6U8Y - chains X and M of the 26 polymer chains in the assembly; structure by electron microscopy, 4.00 A resolution.

[Chain X]
Name: NADH dehydrogenase subunit M
From: Pyrococcus furiosus COM1
UniProt: I6TXQ1 (I6TXQ1_9EURY); residues 1-618 here = UniProt positions 1-618
Sequence (618 residues; row label = number of the first residue in the row):
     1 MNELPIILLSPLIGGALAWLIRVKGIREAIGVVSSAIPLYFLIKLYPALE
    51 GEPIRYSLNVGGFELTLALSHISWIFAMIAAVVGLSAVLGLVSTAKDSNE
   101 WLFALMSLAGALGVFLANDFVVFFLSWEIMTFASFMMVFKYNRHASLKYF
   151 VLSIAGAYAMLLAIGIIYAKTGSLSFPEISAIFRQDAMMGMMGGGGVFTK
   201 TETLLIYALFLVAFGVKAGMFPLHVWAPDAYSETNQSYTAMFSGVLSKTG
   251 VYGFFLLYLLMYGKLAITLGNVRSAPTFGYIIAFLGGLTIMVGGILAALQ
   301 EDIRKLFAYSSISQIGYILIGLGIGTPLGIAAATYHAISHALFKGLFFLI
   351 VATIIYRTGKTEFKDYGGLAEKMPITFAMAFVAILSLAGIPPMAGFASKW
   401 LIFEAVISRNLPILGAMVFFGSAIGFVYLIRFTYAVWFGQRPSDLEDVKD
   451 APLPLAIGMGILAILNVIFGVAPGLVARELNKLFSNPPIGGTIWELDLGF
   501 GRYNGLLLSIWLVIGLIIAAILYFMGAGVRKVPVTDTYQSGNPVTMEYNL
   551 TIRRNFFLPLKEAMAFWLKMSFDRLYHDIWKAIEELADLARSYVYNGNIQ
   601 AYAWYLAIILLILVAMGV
Unresolved in the structure: 1, 189-200, 617-618

[Chain M]
Name: NADH dehydrogenase subunit
From: Pyrococcus furiosus COM1
UniProt: I6V2A1 (I6V2A1_9EURY); residues 1-309 here = UniProt positions 1-309
Sequence (309 residues; numbered 1 to 309; the number before each row is that of its first residue):
     1 MIGVFLRALLIIIYATFVGFIFMGIIRKVTARIHRRIGPPIYQPIIDTLK
    51 FFGKKENITHGLIYDFGIIYAVGATILALMFIPLGPISVLRAYGDLILVT
   101 FLLEIPMLGIMFAAMSSGNPYAGIGAQRALLTLLAIQVPLGLAIIAVAEY
   151 YGTFSTYEIVMAQQKMGWSIFHLPLLLAAIAYDIVLQAMFGKEPFDIMIA
   201 PGEISLGPMVEFGGKHMGMLQIQHAMALFAETLFFSNIFLGGGVVTAFGS
   251 PLLNTLASLAVLLVKQIAVLLIAIFVGAIFPRFTIDQAAKFYWKWPTIIA
   301 AIGAIMASL
Unresolved in the structure: 1, 245-250, 309

[Interface between chain X and chain M]
Residue-residue contacts (120; chain X residue first):
  Arg273(X) with Ser308(M), hydrogen bond
  Phe377(X) with Ile63(M), hydrophobic
  Gly389(X) with Ile105(M)
  Ile390(X) with Tyr70(M); Ile105(M), hydrophobic
  Pro391(X) with Leu102(M), hydrophobic
  Phe396(X) with Leu98(M), hydrophobic; Phe101(M), hydrophobic
  Trp400(X) with Asp95(M); Ile97(M); Leu98(M)
  Phe403(X) with Ile97(M), hydrophobic; Phe101(M), hydrophobic
  Glu404(X) with Phe154(M)
  Ile407(X) with Ala148(M), hydrophobic; Phe154(M), hydrophobic
  Asn410(X) with Glu149(M)
  Leu411(X) with Glu149(M), hydrogen bond (backbone-side chain)
  Pro412(X) with Leu142(M); Ile145(M), hydrophobic; Ala304(M)
  Gly415(X) with Ile145(M)
  Ala416(X) with Leu142(M), hydrophobic; Ile145(M)
  Phe419(X) with Thr100(M); Phe101(M), hydrophobic; Gln137(M); Gly141(M)
  Phe420(X) with Leu134(M), hydrophobic; Val138(M), hydrophobic
  Ser422(X) with Phe101(M)
  Ala423(X) with Leu133(M); Gln137(M)
  Ile424(X) with Leu134(M), hydrophobic
  Phe426(X) with Ile105(M), hydrophobic; Leu108(M), hydrophobic; Leu133(M), hydrophobic
  Val427(X) with Leu130(M); Leu134(M), hydrophobic
  Ile430(X) with Met111(M), hydrophobic; Met115(M), hydrophobic; Leu130(M), hydrophobic
  Thr433(X) with Phe112(M)
  Tyr434(X) with Met115(M), hydrophobic; Gly123(M)
  Phe438(X) with Ile63(M), hydrophobic; Phe112(M); Met115(M)
  Phe500(X) with Phe154(M); Ser155(M), hydrogen bond (backbone-side chain)
  Gly501(X) with Asp95(M)
  Arg502(X) with Ala92(M); Tyr93(M)
  Asn504(X) with Tyr93(M)
  Leu507(X) with Leu90(M), hydrophobic; Tyr93(M), hydrogen bond (backbone-side chain)
  Leu508(X) with Leu77(M); Phe81(M), hydrophobic
  Trp511(X) with Val4(M), hydrophobic; Ala8(M), hydrophobic; Leu90(M)
  Leu512(X) with Tyr70(M), hydrophobic; Leu77(M), hydrophobic
  Ile514(X) with Phe5(M), hydrophobic
  Gly515(X) with Gly73(M)
  Leu516(X) with Ile69(M); Gly73(M)
  Ile518(X) with Ile12(M), hydrophobic
  Ala519(X) with Ile69(M), hydrophobic; Val72(M), hydrophobic; Met219(M)
  Leu522(X) with Phe52(M); Met219(M); Ile222(M), hydrophobic
  Tyr523(X) with Thr59(M); Asp65(M), hydrogen bond; Ile69(M), hydrophobic; Lys215(M)
  Met525(X) with Phe52(M), hydrophobic
  Gly526(X) with Lys215(M), hydrogen bond (backbone-side chain)
  Ala527(X) with Lys54(M); Lys55(M); Glu56(M); Lys215(M)
  Gly528(X) with Lys55(M); Glu56(M); Asn57(M), hydrogen bond (backbone-backbone)
  Val529(X) with Asn57(M); Thr59(M), hydrogen bond (backbone-side chain)
  Arg530(X) with Asn57(M); Ile58(M); Thr59(M)
  Lys531(X) with Ile58(M); Thr59(M); His60(M)
  Val532(X) with Ile58(M), hydrogen bond (backbone-backbone); His60(M)
  Pro533(X) with His60(M)
  Val534(X) with Ser117(M)
  Thr537(X) with Gly118(M); Asn119(M), hydrogen bond; Glu211(M), hydrogen bond
  Tyr538(X) with Asn119(M); Tyr121(M), hydrophobic; Ser205(M), hydrogen bond; Val210(M), hydrophobic; Glu211(M), hydrogen bond (backbone-side chain)
  Gln539(X) with Pro120(M)
  Ser540(X) with Tyr121(M)
  Leu550(X) with Gly118(M); Pro120(M)
  Phe556(X) with Gln127(M)
  Phe557(X) with Leu131(M), hydrophobic
  Pro559(X) with Gln127(M); Leu131(M), hydrophobic; Asp286(M)
  Leu560(X) with Leu131(M); Leu134(M), hydrophobic
  Ala563(X) with Asp286(M)
  Met564(X) with Trp293(M), hydrophobic
Other interface residues (no listed pair), chain X (72 interface residues in all): Ile295, Ala370, Phe381, Ile384, Leu385, Gly439, Tyr503, Ala520, Ile552, Glu562
Other interface residues (no listed pair), chain M (73 interface residues in all): Leu62, Phe66, Met80, Glu104, Ser116, Ile124, Gly152, His216, Ile285

[In short]
72 residues of chain X face 73 of chain M across their interface, with 13 hydrogen bonds. Polar contacts
include Arg273(X)-Ser308(M), Leu411(X)-Glu149(M) and Phe500(X)-Ser155(M).
Chain X is NADH dehydrogenase subunit M and chain M is NADH dehydrogenase subunit, both from Pyrococcus
furiosus COM1; the structure, Structure of the membrane-bound sulfane sulfur reductase (MBS), an archaeal
respiratory membrane complex, was determined by electron microscopy.
